Entry 2GA6 (X-ray diffraction, 2.70 A resolution); this record covers chains A and F of the 12 polymer chains in the assembly.

Chain A (and F):
Protein: orf1a polyprotein
Source organism: SARS coronavirus
Notes: fragment: nsp10 protein; chain F of this document is another copy of the same molecule, construct and numbering; everything in this record applies to it too
Chain sequence (152 residues; row label = number of the first residue in the row):
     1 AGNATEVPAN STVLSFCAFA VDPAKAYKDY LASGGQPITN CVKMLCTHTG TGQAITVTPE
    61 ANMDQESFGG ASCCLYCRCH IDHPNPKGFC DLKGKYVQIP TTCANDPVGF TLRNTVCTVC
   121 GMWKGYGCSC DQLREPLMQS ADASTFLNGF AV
Unresolved in the structure: 1-8, 86-88, 130-152 (chain F: 1-8, 48, 130-152)
Ion coordination: Zn2+ site 1: Cys74, Cys77, His83, Cys90; Zn2+ site 2: Cys117, Cys120, Cys128
From the paper describing this entry:
  - Zn2+ coordination: Cys74, Cys77, Cys90, Cys117, Cys120, Cys128
  - conformationally variable residues (order/disorder transition): Pro86 to Gly88

How chain A and chain F interact:
Residue-residue contacts (13; chain A residue first):
  Ser11(A) with Phe16(F), hydrogen bond (side chain-backbone); Phe19(F); Ala20(F)
  Leu14(A) with Phe19(F)
  Ser15(A) with Ser15(F), hydrogen bond; Phe19(F)
  Ala18(A) with Phe19(F), hydrophobic
  Phe19(A) with Phe19(F), hydrophobic
  Asn40(A) with Val21(F)
  Arg78(A) with Val21(F)
  Cys79(A) with Phe19(F)
  His80(A) with Ala18(F), hydrogen bond (side chain-backbone); Ile81(F)

Summary:
9 residues of chain A face 7 of chain F across their interface; the contacts include 3 hydrogen bonds. Among
the polar pairs are Ser11(A)-Phe16(F), Ser15(A)-Ser15(F) and His80(A)-Ala18(F). Cys74(A), Cys77(A), His83(A)
and Cys90(A) form the Zn2+ site 1. From the paper: Zn2+ coordination by Cys74(A), Cys77(A) and Cys90(A) among
others; conformational variability at Pro86(A).
Both chains are orf1a polyprotein (SARS coronavirus). Entry 2GA6 (The crystal structure of SARS nsp10 without
zinc ion as additive) was determined by X-ray diffraction (same publication as 2G9T).
